Entry 7DLV (X-ray diffraction, 2.52 A resolution); this record covers chains B and F of the 6 polymer chains in the assembly.

# Chain B
Protein: shrimp dUTPase
Source organism: Penaeus vannamei
Amino-acid sequence (149 residues; numbered 62 to 210; the number before each row is that of its first residue):
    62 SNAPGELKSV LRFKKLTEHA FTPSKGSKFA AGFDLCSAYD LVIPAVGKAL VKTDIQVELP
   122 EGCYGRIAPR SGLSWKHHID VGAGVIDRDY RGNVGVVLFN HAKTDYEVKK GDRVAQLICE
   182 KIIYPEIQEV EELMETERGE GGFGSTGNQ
Not modelled in the structure: 62-68, 206-210
Metal / ion sites: Ca2+: Asp141 (shared with 1 residue of chain A; 1 residue of chain C)

# Chain F
Protein: Orf20
Source organism: Staphylococcus aureus
UniProtKB: Q9F0J8 (Q9F0J8_STAAU); residues 1-155 here = UniProt positions 1-155
Amino-acid sequence (157 residues; each row starts with the number of its first residue; numbers below 1 keep their minus sign (Gly-1 is residue -1)):
    -1 GAMEGAGQMA ELPTHYGTII KTLRKYMKLT QSKLSERTGF SQNTISNHEN GNRNIGVNEI
    59 EIYGKGLGIP SYILHRISDE FKEKGYSPTL NDFGKFDKMY SYVNKAYYND GDIYYSSYDL
   119 YDETIKLLEL LKESKINVND IDYDYVLKLY KQILSTD
Not modelled in the structure: -1 to 10, 154-155
Differences from the reference sequence: expression tag (-1 to 0)

# Chain B / chain F interface
Pairs across the interface - 20 pairs, chain B then chain F:
  Glu196(B) with Lys103(F), salt bridge; Asn107(F)
  Thr197(B) with Tyr106(F); Asn107(F), hydrogen bond (backbone-side chain)
  Arg199(B) with Pro68(F); Asn102(F), hydrogen bond; Lys103(F)
  Gly200(B) with Ser99(F)
  Gly203(B) with Asp95(F); Ser99(F)
  Phe204(B) with Met25(F); Gly66(F); Ile67(F), hydrophobic; Pro68(F); Ile71(F), hydrophobic; Phe91(F), hydrophobic; Asp95(F), hydrogen bond (backbone-side chain); Tyr98(F), hydrophobic
  Gly205(B) with Met25(F); Gly66(F)
Other interface residues (no listed pair), chain B (9 interface residues in all): Glu201, Gly202
Other interface residues (no listed pair), chain F (14 interface residues in all): Phe94

# In short
9 residues of chain B and 14 residues of chain F are in contact; the contacts include 3 hydrogen bonds and 1
salt bridge. Among the polar pairs are Glu196(B)-Lys103(F), Thr197(B)-Asn107(F) and Arg199(B)-Asn102(F).
Chain B is shrimp dUTPase (Penaeus vannamei) and chain F is Orf20 (Staphylococcus aureus); the structure,
shrimp dUTPase in complex with Stl, was determined by X-ray diffraction.
